Entry 8ZI0 (electron microscopy, 3.18 A resolution); this record covers chains C and g of the 8 polymer chains in the assembly.

Chain C:
Name: ATP synthase subunit alpha
Organism: Acinetobacter baumannii AB5075
Notes: EC 7.1.2.2
UniProt: A3M142 (ATPA_ACIBT); residue numbers follow UniProt; this construct covers 1-514
Amino-acid sequence (514 residues; each row starts with the number of its first residue):
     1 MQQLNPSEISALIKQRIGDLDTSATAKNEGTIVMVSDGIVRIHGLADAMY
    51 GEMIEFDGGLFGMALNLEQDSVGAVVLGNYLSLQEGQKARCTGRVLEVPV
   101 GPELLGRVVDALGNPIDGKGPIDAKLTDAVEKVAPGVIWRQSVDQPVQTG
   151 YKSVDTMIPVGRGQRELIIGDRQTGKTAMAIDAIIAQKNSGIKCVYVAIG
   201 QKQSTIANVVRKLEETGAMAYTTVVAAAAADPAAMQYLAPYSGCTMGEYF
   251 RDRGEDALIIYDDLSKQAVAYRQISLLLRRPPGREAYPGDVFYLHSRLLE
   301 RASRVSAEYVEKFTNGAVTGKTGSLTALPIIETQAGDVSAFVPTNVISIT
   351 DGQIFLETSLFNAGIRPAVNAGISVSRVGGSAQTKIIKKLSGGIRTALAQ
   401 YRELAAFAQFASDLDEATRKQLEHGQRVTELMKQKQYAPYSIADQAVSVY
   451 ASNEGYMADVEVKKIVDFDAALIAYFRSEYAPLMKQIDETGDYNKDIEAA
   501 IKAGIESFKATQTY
Not modelled in the structure: 1-25
Ion coordination: Mg2+: Thr177, Asp262 (together with ATP)
Residues lining bound ligands: ATP (adenosine-5'-triphosphate): Tyr151, Asp171, Arg172, Gln173, Thr174, Gly175, Lys176, Thr177, Ala178, Gln201, Asp262, Asp263, Phe361, Arg366, Pro367, Gln434, Lys435, Gln436
Swiss-Prot annotation at these positions:
  - binding site (ATP): Gly170 to Thr177
  - site: Ser374 (Required for activity)

Chain g:
Name: ATP synthase gamma chain
Organism: Acinetobacter baumannii AB5075
UniProt: A3M143 (ATPG_ACIBT); numbering as in UniProt (aligned over 1-289)
Amino-acid sequence (289 residues; numbered 1 to 289; the number before each row is that of its first residue):
     1 MANLKEIRAKVASIKSTQKITRAMQMVAASKMRRAQERMAQGRPYADNMR
    51 RVIAHLVQANPEYKHRYMVDRPVKRVGYIIVSSDRGLAGGLNINLFKKVV
   101 QHVKAQQEQSIEVQFALIGQKAVSFFKNYGGKVLGATTQIGDAPSLEQLT
   151 GSVQVMLDAFDKGELDRIYLVSNGFVNAMTQKPKVEQLVPLAPAEEGDDL
   201 NRTYGWDYIYEPEAEELLNGLLVRYIESMVYQGVIENVACEQSARMVAMK
   251 AATDNAGQLIKDLQLIYNKLRQAAITQEISEIVGGAAAV
Not modelled in the structure: 1

Chain C / chain g interface:
Pairs across the interface (4; chain C residue first):
  Pro282(C) with Gly285(g); Ala288(g)
  Glu285(C) with Glu281(g)
  Ser412(C) with Lys121(g), hydrogen bond
Also at the interface, not in a pair above, chain C (6 interface residues in all): Pro281, Gly283, Arg284
Also at the interface, not in a pair above, chain g (6 interface residues in all): Ser124, Gly284

Overview:
The chain C/chain g interface involves 6 residues from each chain, with 1 hydrogen bond. The hydrogen-bonded
pair is Ser412(C)-Lys121(g). Chain C binds ATP. The Mg2+ site is built by Thr177(C) and Asp262(C). From
UniProt: 8 ATP-binding residues on chain C.
Chain C is ATP synthase subunit alpha and chain g is ATP synthase gamma chain, both from Acinetobacter
baumannii AB5075; the structure, Cryo-EM reveals transition states of the Acinetobacter baumannii F1-ATPase
rotary subunits gamma and epsilon and novel ..., was determined by electron microscopy (same publication as
8ZI1, 8ZI2 and 8ZI3).
